7KMD - chains L and H of the 6 polymer chains in the assembly; structure by X-ray diffraction, 3.39 A resolution.

# Chain L
Protein: 124 Light chain
Source organism: Homo sapiens
Chain sequence (214 residues; each row starts with the number of its first residue; note: 7 numbers in that range are skipped by the numbering (no residue carries them; nothing is unmodelled there); numbering starts at 0):
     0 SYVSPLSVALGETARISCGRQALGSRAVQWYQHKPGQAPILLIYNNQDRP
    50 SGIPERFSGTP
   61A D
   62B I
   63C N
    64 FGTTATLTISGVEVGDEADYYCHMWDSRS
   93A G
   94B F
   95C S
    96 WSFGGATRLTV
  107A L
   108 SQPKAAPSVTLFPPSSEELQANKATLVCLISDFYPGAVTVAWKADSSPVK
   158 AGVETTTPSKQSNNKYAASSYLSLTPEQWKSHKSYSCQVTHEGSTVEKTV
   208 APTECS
Not modelled in the structure: 0, 211-213
Cystine bridges: Cys-17/Cys-85, Cys-135/Cys-194

# Chain H
Protein: 124 Heavy chain
Source organism: Homo sapiens
Chain sequence (236 residues; each row starts with the number of its first residue; a row labelled like 82A-82C holds insertion residues (82A, then the next letters in order)):
     1 QVQLQESGPGLVRPSETLSVTCIVSGGSISNYYWTWIRQSPGKGLEWIGY
    51 ISDRETTTYNPSLNSRAVISRDTSKNQLSLQL
82A-82C RSV
    83 TTADTAIYFCATARRGQR
100A-100R IYGVVSFGEFFYYYYMDV
   101 WGKGTAVTVSSASTKGPSVFPLAPSSKSTSGGTAALGCLVKDYFPEPVTV
   151 SWNSGALTSGVHTFPAVLQSSGLYSLSSVVTVPSSSLGTQTYICNVNHKP
   201 SNTKVDKKVEPKSCD
Not modelled in the structure: 1, 126-131, 212-215
Cystine bridges: Cys-22/Cys-92, Cys-138/Cys-194

# Interface between chain L and chain H
Contacting residue pairs (83):
  Tyr-1(L) with Gly-42(H); Lys-43(H); Gly-44(H)
  Ser-24(L) with Tyr-100B(H); Phe-100K(H)
  Arg-25(L) with Arg-100(H), hydrogen bond (backbone-side chain)
  Ala-26(L) with Phe-100K(H), hydrophobic; Tyr-100M(H), hydrophobic
  Gln-28(L) with Tyr-100M(H); Tyr-100N(H); Tyr-100O(H)
  Tyr-30(L) with Tyr-100O(H); Met-100P(H), hydrogen bond (side chain-backbone); Trp-101(H)
  His-32(L) with Gln-39(H), hydrogen bond
  Gly-35(L) with Lys-103(H), hydrogen bond (backbone-side chain)
  Ala-37(L) with Gly-102(H)
  Pro-38(L) with Leu-45(H), hydrophobic; Trp-101(H)
  Leu-40(L) with Tyr-100O(H), hydrophobic; Asp-100Q(H)
  Tyr-43(L) with Tyr-100O(H)
  Asn-44(L) with Tyr-100M(H), hydrogen bond
  Asp-61A(L) with Arg-100(H), salt bridge
  Tyr-84(L) with Gly-44(H); Leu-45(H), hydrogen bond (side chain-backbone)
  His-86(L) with Trp-47(H); Tyr-100N(H), hydrogen bond (side chain-backbone)
  Trp-88(L) with Trp-47(H), hydrophobic; Phe-100K(H), hydrophobic; Tyr-100L(H); Tyr-100M(H), hydrophobic; Tyr-100N(H), hydrogen bond (side chain-backbone)
  Asp-89(L) with Phe-100K(H)
  Ser-90(L) with Tyr-100B(H); Phe-100K(H)
  Phe-94B(L) with Trp-47(H), hydrophobic; Tyr-50(H), hydrophobic; Tyr-100N(H), hydrophobic
  Ser-95C(L) with Trp-47(H)
  Trp-96(L) with Trp-47(H), hydrophobic; Ile-48(H); Tyr-50(H), hydrophobic; Thr-58(H); Tyr-59(H); Asn-60(H); Pro-61(H)
  Phe-98(L) with Ile-37(H), hydrophobic; Leu-45(H); Trp-47(H), hydrophobic
  Phe-119(L) with Leu-122(H), hydrophobic; Ala-123(H); Ala-135(H), hydrophobic
  Ser-122(L) with Phe-120(H); Pro-121(H), hydrogen bond (side chain-backbone); Leu-122(H)
  Glu-124(L) with Phe-120(H); Pro-121(H)
  Glu-125(L) with Phe-120(H); Lys-141(H)
  Thr-132(L) with Leu-139(H); Lys-141(H)
  Val-134(L) with Ser-177(H)
  Leu-136(L) with Phe-164(H), hydrophobic; Val-179(H), hydrophobic
  Ile-137(L) with Phe-164(H)
  Ser-138(L) with His-162(H); Phe-164(H)
  Glu-161(L) with Leu-168(H); Ser-170(H)
  Thr-163(L) with Val-167(H)
  Ser-166(L) with Pro-165(H)
  Gln-168(L) with His-162(H); Pro-165(H)
  Ala-174(L) with His-162(H); Phe-164(H), hydrophobic
  Ala-175(L) with Phe-164(H)
  Ser-176(L) with Phe-164(H)
  Tyr-178(L) with Leu-139(H), hydrophobic; Val-167(H), hydrophobic; Leu-176(H); Ser-177(H), hydrogen bond
  Lys-205(L) with Thr-133(H)
Interface residues without a listed pair, chain L (46 interface residues in all): Gln-36, Pro-49, Thr-117, Pro-120, Lys-130
Interface residues without a listed pair, chain H (47 interface residues in all): Gly-49, Phe-91, Ala-166, Gln-169, Ser-175

# Overview
The interface between chain L and chain H involves 46 residues on one side and 47 on the other, with 10
hydrogen bonds and 1 salt bridge. Polar contacts include Asp-61A(L)/Arg-100(H), Arg-25(L)/Arg-100(H) and
Tyr-30(L)/Met-100P(H).
Here chain L is 124 Light chain and chain H is 124 Heavy chain, both from Homo sapiens. Entry 7KMD (Crystal
structure of a HIV-1 clade C isolate Du172.17 HR1.R4.664 Env trimer in complex with human ...) was determined
by X-ray diffraction (same publication as 7KKZ).
